Entry 4AJB (X-ray diffraction, 1.90 A resolution); this record covers chain A.

# Chain A
Protein: NADP isocitrate dehydrogenase
Organism: Escherichia coli
Notes: EC 1.1.1.42
UniProtKB: P08200 (IDH_ECOLI); numbering as in UniProt (aligned over 1-416)
Chain sequence (416 residues; row label = number of the first residue in the row):
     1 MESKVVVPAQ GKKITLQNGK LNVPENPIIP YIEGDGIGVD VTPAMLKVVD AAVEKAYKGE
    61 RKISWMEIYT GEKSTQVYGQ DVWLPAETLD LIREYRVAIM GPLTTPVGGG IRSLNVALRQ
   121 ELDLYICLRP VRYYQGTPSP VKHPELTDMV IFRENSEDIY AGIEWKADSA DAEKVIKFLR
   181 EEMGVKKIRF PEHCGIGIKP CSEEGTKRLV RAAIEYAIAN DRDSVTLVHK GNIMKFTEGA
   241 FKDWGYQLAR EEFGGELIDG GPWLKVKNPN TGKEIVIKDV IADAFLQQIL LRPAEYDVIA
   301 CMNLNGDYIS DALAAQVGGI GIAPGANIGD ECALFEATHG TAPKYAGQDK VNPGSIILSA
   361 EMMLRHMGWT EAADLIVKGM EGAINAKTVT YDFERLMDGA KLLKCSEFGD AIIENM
Disordered / not traced: 1
Differences from the reference sequence: engineered mutation M100 (Lys in P08200)
Metal / ion sites: Mg2+: D283, D307 (together with isocitric acid)
Ligand contacts:
  - isocitric acid (ICT): S113, N115, V116, R119, R129, R153, Y160, K230, N232, I233, D283, D307
  - Isocitrate (TAP; 7-thionicotinamide-adenine-dinucleotide phosphate): I37, L103, T104, T105, N115, N232, R292, G321, T338, H339, G340, T341, A342, P343, K344, Y345, V351, N352, Y391, D392, R395

# In short
Bound to chain A: Isocitrate and isocitric acid. D283 and D307 form the Mg2+ site.
Chain A is NADP isocitrate dehydrogenase (Escherichia coli); the structure, 3D structure of E. coli Isocitrate
Dehydrogenase K100M mutant in complex with Isocitrate, magnesium(II) and thioNADP, was determined by X-ray
diffraction (same publication as 4AJ3, 4AJA, 4AJC, 4AJR and 4AJS).
